Entry 2J55 (X-ray diffraction, 2.15 A resolution); this record covers chains H and L of the 6 polymer chains in the assembly.

[Chain H]
Molecule: Methylamine dehydrogenase heavy chain
Organism: Paracoccus denitrificans
Notes: EC 1.4.99.3
UniProt: P29894 (DHMH_PARDE); residues 1-386 here correspond to UniProt positions 32-417 (UniProt number = residue number + 31)
Chain sequence (386 residues; row label = number of the first residue in the row):
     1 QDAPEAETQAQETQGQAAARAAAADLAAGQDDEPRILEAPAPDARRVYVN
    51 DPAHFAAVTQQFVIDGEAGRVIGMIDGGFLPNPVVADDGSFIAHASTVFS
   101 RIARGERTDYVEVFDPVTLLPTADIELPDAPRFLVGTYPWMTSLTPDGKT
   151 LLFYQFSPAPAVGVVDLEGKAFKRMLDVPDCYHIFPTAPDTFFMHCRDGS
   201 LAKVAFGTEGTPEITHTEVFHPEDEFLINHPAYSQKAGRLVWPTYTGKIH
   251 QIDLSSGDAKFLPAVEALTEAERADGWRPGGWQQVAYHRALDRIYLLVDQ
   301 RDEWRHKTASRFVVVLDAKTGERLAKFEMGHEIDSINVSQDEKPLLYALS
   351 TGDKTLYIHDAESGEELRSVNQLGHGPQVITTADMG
Not modelled in the structure: 1-4
Disulfide bonds: Cys-181/Cys-196

[Chain L]
Molecule: Methylamine dehydrogenase light chain
Organism: Paracoccus denitrificans
Notes: EC 1.4.99.3
UniProt: P22619 (DHML_PARDE); residues 1-131 here correspond to UniProt positions 58-188 (UniProt number = residue number + 57)
Chain sequence (131 residues; each row starts with the number of its first residue):
     1 ADAPAGTDPRAKWVPQDNDIQACDYWRHCSIDGNICDCSGGSLTNCPPGT
    51 KLATASWVASCYNPTDGQSYLIAYRDCCGYNVSGRCPCLNTEGELPVYRP
   101 EFANDIIWCFGAEDDAMTYHCTISPIVGKAS
Not modelled in the structure: 1-6
Modified positions: Trp-57 (2-amino-3-(6,7-dioxo-6,7-dihydro-1H-indol-3-yl)-propionic acid; TRQ)
UniProt features mapped onto this chain:
  - modified residue: Trp-57 (Tryptophylquinone)
  - cross-link: Trp-57 to Trp-108 (Tryptophan tryptophylquinone (Trp-Trp))
Disulfide bonds: Cys-23/Cys-88, Cys-29/Cys-61, Cys-36/Cys-121, Cys-38/Cys-86, Cys-46/Cys-77, Cys-78/Cys-109
Covalently attached groups: covalent link Trp-57/Trp-108
Reported in the primary citation:
  - post-translational modification sites: Trp-57, Trp-108 (citing earlier work)
  - contacts within the chain: Trp-57/Trp-108

[Interface between chain H and chain L]
Residue-residue contacts - 84 pairs, chain H then chain L:
  His-54(H) / Val-82(L)
  Phe-55(H) / Asp-32(L)
  Phe-55(H) / Val-82(L)
  Phe-55(H) / Asp-105(L)
  Phe-55(H) / Ile-107(L)  hydrophobic
  Phe-55(H) / Tyr-119(L)  hydrophobic
  Ala-56(H) / Asn-81(L)
  Ala-56(H) / Val-82(L)  hydrophobic
  Ala-57(H) / Asn-81(L)  hydrogen bond (backbone-side chain)
  Phe-79(H) / Met-117(L)
  Phe-79(H) / Thr-118(L)
  Phe-79(H) / Tyr-119(L)
  Leu-80(H) / Ile-107(L)  hydrophobic
  Phe-99(H) / Thr-118(L)
  Ala-103(H) / Gly-79(L)
  Ala-103(H) / Tyr-80(L)
  Ala-103(H) / Asn-81(L)
  Ala-103(H) / Thr-118(L)  hydrogen bond (backbone-side chain)
  Arg-104(H) / Gly-79(L)
  Arg-107(H) / Met-117(L)
  Phe-133(H) / Val-97(L)  hydrophobic
  Phe-133(H) / Ile-106(L)  hydrophobic
  Leu-134(H) / Ile-106(L)
  Leu-134(H) / Ile-107(L)  hydrogen bond (backbone-backbone)
  Leu-134(H) / Met-117(L)  hydrophobic
  Val-135(H) / Asp-105(L)
  Val-135(H) / Ile-106(L)  hydrophobic
  Gly-136(H) / Asp-105(L)  hydrogen bond (backbone-backbone)
  Tyr-138(H) / Val-97(L)  hydrophobic
  Tyr-138(H) / Asp-105(L)  hydrogen bond
  Met-141(H) / Val-97(L)  hydrophobic
  Phe-156(H) / Pro-100(L)  hydrophobic
  Phe-156(H) / Trp-108(L)  hydrophobic
  Phe-156(H) / Phe-110(L)  hydrophobic
  Ser-157(H) / Phe-110(L)
  Tyr-182(H) / Val-97(L)
  Tyr-182(H) / Tyr-98(L)  hydrophobic
  Tyr-182(H) / Pro-100(L)
  His-183(H) / Val-97(L)
  His-195(H) / Tyr-98(L)
  Cys-196(H) / Tyr-98(L)
  Arg-197(H) / Tyr-98(L)
  Arg-197(H) / Arg-99(L)
  Arg-197(H) / Pro-100(L)
  Arg-197(H) / Glu-101(L)  salt bridge
  His-221(H) / Tyr-98(L)
  Glu-225(H) / Tyr-98(L)  hydrogen bond (backbone-side chain)
  Phe-226(H) / Leu-95(L)  hydrophobic
  Phe-226(H) / Pro-96(L)
  Phe-226(H) / Tyr-98(L)
  Leu-227(H) / Pro-96(L)
  Leu-227(H) / Tyr-98(L)  hydrogen bond (backbone-side chain)
  Asn-229(H) / Pro-96(L)
  Asn-229(H) / Val-97(L)  hydrogen bond (side chain-backbone)
  Asn-229(H) / Asp-105(L)  hydrogen bond
  Tyr-245(H) / Glu-94(L)  hydrogen bond (side chain-backbone)
  Tyr-245(H) / Leu-95(L)
  Tyr-245(H) / Pro-96(L)
  Trp-282(H) / Asp-105(L)
  Asp-299(H) / Arg-10(L)  salt bridge
  Gln-300(H) / Arg-10(L)
  Arg-301(H) / Arg-10(L)
  Asp-302(H) / Arg-10(L)  hydrogen bond (backbone-backbone)
  Asp-302(H) / Lys-12(L)  salt bridge
  Trp-304(H) / Thr-91(L)  hydrogen bond (backbone-side chain)
  Trp-304(H) / Glu-92(L)
  Trp-304(H) / Gly-93(L)
  Trp-304(H) / Glu-94(L)
  Arg-305(H) / Pro-9(L)  hydrogen bond (side chain-backbone)
  Arg-305(H) / Arg-10(L)
  Arg-305(H) / Ala-11(L)
  Arg-305(H) / Asn-90(L)  hydrogen bond
  His-306(H) / Thr-91(L)  hydrogen bond
  His-306(H) / Glu-94(L)  salt bridge
  Lys-307(H) / Thr-91(L)
  Lys-307(H) / Glu-94(L)  salt bridge
  Lys-307(H) / Asn-104(L)  hydrogen bond
  Lys-307(H) / Asp-105(L)  salt bridge
  Thr-308(H) / Pro-9(L)
  Thr-308(H) / Arg-10(L)
  Ala-309(H) / Arg-10(L)  hydrogen bond (backbone-side chain)
  Arg-311(H) / Arg-10(L)
  Glu-332(H) / Pro-9(L)
  Glu-332(H) / Arg-10(L)  salt bridge
Interface residues without a listed pair, chain H (46 interface residues in all): Ala-53, Glu-223, Glu-303, Ser-310
Interface residues without a listed pair, chain L (31 interface residues in all): Leu-89

[Overview]
46 residues of chain H face 31 of chain L across their interface, with 17 hydrogen bonds and 7 salt bridges.
Polar contacts include Arg-197(H)/Glu-101(L), Asp-299(H)/Arg-10(L) and Asp-302(H)/Lys-12(L). The paper reports
modification sites Trp-57(L) and Trp-108(L); contacts within the chain involving Trp-57(L) and Trp-108(L).
Here chain H is Methylamine dehydrogenase heavy chain and chain L is Methylamine dehydrogenase light chain,
both from Paracoccus denitrificans. Entry 2J55 (X-ray reduced Paraccocus denitrificans methylamine
dehydrogenase O- quinone in complex with amicyanin) was determined by X-ray diffraction, deposited together
with 2J56 and 2J57.
